PDB entry 8ZC6 | electron microscopy, 6.85 A resolution (low resolution: residue-level contacts below are approximate; hydrogen-bond / salt-bridge calls are withheld) | chains E and F of the 18 polymer chains in the assembly

# Chain E (and F)
Name: Spike glycoprotein
Source organism: Severe acute respiratory syndrome coronavirus 2
Notes: chain F of this document is another copy of the same molecule, construct and numbering; everything in this record applies to it too
UniProt: P0DTC2 (SPIKE_SARS2); aligned to UniProt positions 14-1202 over residues 17-1211 (the alignment contains insertions or deletions, so no single offset holds)
Amino-acid sequence (1238 residues; each row starts with the number of its first residue; note: 6 numbers in that range are skipped by the numbering (no residue carries them; nothing is unmodelled there)):
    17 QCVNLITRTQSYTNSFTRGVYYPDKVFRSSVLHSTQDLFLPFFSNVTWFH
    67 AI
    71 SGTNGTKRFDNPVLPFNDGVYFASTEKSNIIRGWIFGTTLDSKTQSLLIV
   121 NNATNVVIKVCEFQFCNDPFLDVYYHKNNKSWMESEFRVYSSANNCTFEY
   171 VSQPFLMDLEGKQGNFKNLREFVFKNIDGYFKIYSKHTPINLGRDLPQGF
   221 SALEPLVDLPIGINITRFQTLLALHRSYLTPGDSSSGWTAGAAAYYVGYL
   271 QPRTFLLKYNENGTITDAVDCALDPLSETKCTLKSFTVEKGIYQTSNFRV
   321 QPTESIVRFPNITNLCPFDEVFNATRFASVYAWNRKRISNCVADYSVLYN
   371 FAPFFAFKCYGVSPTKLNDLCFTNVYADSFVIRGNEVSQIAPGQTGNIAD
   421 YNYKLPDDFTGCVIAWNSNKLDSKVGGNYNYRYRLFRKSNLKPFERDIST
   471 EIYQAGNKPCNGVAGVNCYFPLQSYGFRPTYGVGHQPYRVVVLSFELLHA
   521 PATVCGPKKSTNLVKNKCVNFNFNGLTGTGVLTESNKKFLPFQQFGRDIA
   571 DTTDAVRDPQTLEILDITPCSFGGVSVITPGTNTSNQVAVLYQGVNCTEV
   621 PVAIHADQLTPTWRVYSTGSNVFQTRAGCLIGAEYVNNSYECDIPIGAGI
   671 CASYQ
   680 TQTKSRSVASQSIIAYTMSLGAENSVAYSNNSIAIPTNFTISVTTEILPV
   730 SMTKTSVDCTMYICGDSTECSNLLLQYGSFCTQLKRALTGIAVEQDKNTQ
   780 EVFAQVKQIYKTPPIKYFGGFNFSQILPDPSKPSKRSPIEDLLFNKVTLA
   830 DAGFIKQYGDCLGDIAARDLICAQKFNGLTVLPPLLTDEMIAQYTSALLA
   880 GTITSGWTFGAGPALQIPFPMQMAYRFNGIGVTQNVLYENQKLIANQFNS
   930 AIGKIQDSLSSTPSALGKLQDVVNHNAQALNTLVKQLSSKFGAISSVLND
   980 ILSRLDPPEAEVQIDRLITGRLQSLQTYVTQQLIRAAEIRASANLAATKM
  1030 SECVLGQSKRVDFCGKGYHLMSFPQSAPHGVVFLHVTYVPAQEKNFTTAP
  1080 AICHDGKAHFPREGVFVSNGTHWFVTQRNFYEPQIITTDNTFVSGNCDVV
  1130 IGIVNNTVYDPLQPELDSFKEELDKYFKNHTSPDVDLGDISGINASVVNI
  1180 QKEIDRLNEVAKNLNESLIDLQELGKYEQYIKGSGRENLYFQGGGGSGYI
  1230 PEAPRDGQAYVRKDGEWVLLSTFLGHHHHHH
Not modelled in the structure: 17-26, 71-81, 97-98, 143-154, 161-167, 177-186, 211-215, 248-262, 621-640, 680-690, 828-855, 1148-1260 (chain F: 17-26, 71-81, 96-99, 143-153, 161-167, 177-186, 211-214, 246-261, 621-640, 680-690, 828-855, 1148-1260)
Differences from the reference sequence: variant Ile22 (Thr19 in P0DTC2), Ser27 (Ala in P0DTC2), Asp142 (Gly in P0DTC2), Gly213 (Val in P0DTC2), Asp339 (Gly in P0DTC2), Phe371 (Ser in P0DTC2), Pro373 (Ser in P0DTC2), Phe375 (Ser in P0DTC2), Ala376 (Thr in P0DTC2), Asn405 (Asp in P0DTC2), Ser408 (Arg in P0DTC2), Asn417 (Lys in P0DTC2), Lys440 (Asn in P0DTC2), Arg452 (Leu in P0DTC2), Asn477 (Ser in P0DTC2), Lys478 (Thr in P0DTC2), Ala484 (Glu in P0DTC2), Val486 (Phe in P0DTC2), Arg498 (Gln in P0DTC2), Tyr501 (Asn in P0DTC2), His505 (Tyr in P0DTC2), Gly614 (Asp in P0DTC2), Tyr655 (His in P0DTC2), Lys683 (Asn679 in P0DTC2), Lys764 (Asn in P0DTC2), Tyr796 (Asp in P0DTC2), His954 (Gln in P0DTC2), Lys969 (Asn in P0DTC2); engineered mutation Pro817 (Phe in P0DTC2), Pro892 (Ala in P0DTC2), Pro899 (Ala in P0DTC2), Pro942 (Ala in P0DTC2), Pro986 (Lys in P0DTC2), Pro987 (Val in P0DTC2); expression tag (1212-1260)
Cystine bridges: Cys291-Cys301, Cys336-Cys361, Cys379-Cys432, Cys391-Cys525, Cys480-Cys488, Cys538-Cys590, Cys617-Cys649, Cys662-Cys671, Cys738-Cys760, Cys743-Cys749, Cys1032-Cys1043, Cys1082-Cys1126
Curated features (UniProtKB/Swiss-Prot):
  - glycosylation: Asn20 (N-linked (GlcNAc...) (complex) asparagine)

# Interface between chain E and chain F
Contacting residue pairs (140):
  Asp40(E) - His519(F)
  Lys41(E) - Pro521(F)
  Lys41(E) - Phe562(F)
  Val42(E) - His519(F)
  Val42(E) - Gln563(F)
  Val42(E) - Phe565(F)
  Phe43(E) - Lys557(F)
  Phe43(E) - Lys558(F)
  Phe43(E) - Phe559(F)
  Phe43(E) - Gln563(F)
  Phe43(E) - Phe565(F)
  Phe43(E) - Gly566(F)
  Phe43(E) - Arg567(F)
  Ser45(E) - Lys557(F)
  Val47(E) - Ile569(F)
  Tyr200(E) - Arg357(F)
  Tyr200(E) - Asn394(F)
  Tyr200(E) - Glu516(F)
  Pro225(E) - Phe562(F)
  Pro230(E) - Arg357(F)
  Ser366(E) - Asn477(F)
  Tyr369(E) - Ala475(F)
  Tyr369(E) - Gly476(F)
  Tyr369(E) - Asn477(F)
  Tyr369(E) - Asn487(F)
  Phe377(E) - Val486(F)
  Phe377(E) - Asn487(F)
  Phe377(E) - Tyr489(F)
  Thr385(E) - Ala475(F)
  Asp737(E) - Asn317(F)
  Met740(E) - Asn317(F)
  Met740(E) - Phe592(F)
  Asp745(E) - Thr549(F)
  Gln755(E) - Lys969(F)
  Tyr756(E) - Gln965(F)
  Tyr756(E) - Phe970(F)
  Tyr756(E) - Gly971(F)
  Gly757(E) - Gln965(F)
  Ser758(E) - Gln965(F)
  Phe759(E) - Gln965(F)
  Phe759(E) - Phe970(F)
  Gln762(E) - Gln957(F)
  Gln762(E) - Thr961(F)
  Lys764(E) - Gln314(F)
  Arg765(E) - Gln957(F)
  Gln784(E) - Asp1041(F)
  Gln784(E) - Lys1045(F)
  Lys786(E) - Leu699(F)
  Lys786(E) - Gly700(F)
  Gln787(E) - Ala701(F)
  Ile788(E) - Leu699(F)
  Ile788(E) - Ala701(F)
  Ile788(E) - Glu702(F)
  Ile788(E) - Asn703(F)
  Tyr789(E) - Asn703(F)
  Lys790(E) - Glu702(F)
  Lys790(E) - Ser704(F)
  Pro792(E) - Tyr707(F)
  Tyr796(E) - Tyr707(F)
  Tyr796(E) - Asn709(F)
  Phe797(E) - Tyr707(F)
  Asn856(E) - Ala570(F)
  Gly857(E) - Phe592(F)
  Leu861(E) - Gln613(F)
  Pro862(E) - Ala647(F)
  Pro863(E) - Ala668(F)
  Leu864(E) - Pro665(F)
  Leu864(E) - Gly667(F)
  Leu864(E) - Ala668(F)
  Leu864(E) - Gly669(F)
  Leu864(E) - Ile670(F)
  Met869(E) - Met697(F)
  Met869(E) - Leu699(F)
  Gln872(E) - Leu699(F)
  Tyr873(E) - Leu699(F)
  Thr883(E) - Val705(F)
  Thr883(E) - Tyr707(F)
  Gly889(E) - Val1040(F)
  Gly889(E) - Lys1045(F)
  Ala890(E) - Gly1046(F)
  Ala890(E) - Tyr1047(F)
  Pro892(E) - Pro1069(F)
  Pro892(E) - Glu1072(F)
  Leu894(E) - Ala713(F)
  Leu894(E) - Pro715(F)
  Leu894(E) - Glu1072(F)
  Gln895(E) - Ala706(F)
  Gln895(E) - Ser711(F)
  Gln895(E) - Ile712(F)
  Gln895(E) - Ala713(F)
  Gln895(E) - Asn1074(F)
  Ile896(E) - Tyr707(F)
  Ile896(E) - Ile712(F)
  Pro897(E) - Ser711(F)
  Phe898(E) - Tyr707(F)
  Met900(E) - Ile712(F)
  Met900(E) - Thr1077(F)
  Met900(E) - Val1094(F)
  Tyr904(E) - Val1094(F)
  Gln913(E) - Phe1089(F)
  Gln913(E) - Pro1090(F)
  Asn914(E) - Phe1121(F)
  Asn914(E) - Ser1123(F)
  Tyr917(E) - Pro1079(F)
  Tyr917(E) - Phe1089(F)
  Tyr917(E) - Val1128(F)
  Glu918(E) - Ser1123(F)
  Glu918(E) - Val1128(F)
  Val963(E) - Ala570(F)
  Lys964(E) - Ile569(F)
  Ser967(E) - Asp571(F)
  Ile973(E) - Gly381(F)
  Asn978(E) - Thr547(F)
  Asn978(E) - Gly548(F)
  Asp979(E) - Gly545(F)
  Leu981(E) - Lys386(F)
  Ser982(E) - Lys386(F)
  Ser982(E) - Leu390(F)
  Arg983(E) - Gly381(F)
  Arg983(E) - Val382(F)
  Arg983(E) - Ser383(F)
  Arg983(E) - Leu390(F)
  Leu984(E) - Gly381(F)
  Leu984(E) - Val382(F)
  Leu984(E) - Ser383(F)
  Asp985(E) - Ser383(F)
  Asp985(E) - Pro384(F)
  Glu988(E) - Cys379(F)
  Glu988(E) - Tyr380(F)
  Val991(E) - Arg995(F)
  Asp994(E) - Arg995(F)
  Gln1005(E) - Thr1006(F)
  Leu1012(E) - Ile1013(F)
  Arg1019(E) - Glu1017(F)
  Arg1019(E) - Ala1020(F)
  Ser1030(E) - Val1040(F)
  Ser1030(E) - Asp1041(F)
  Glu1031(E) - Arg1039(F)
  Glu1031(E) - Phe1042(F)
  Arg1039(E) - Arg1039(F)
Also at the interface, not in a pair above, chain E (97 interface residues in all): Tyr38, Arg44, Asn282, Phe374, Pro384, Ser735, Ala766, Thr768, Ile794, Trp886, Thr887, Asn907, Gln920, Asn960, Thr1009, Ile1013, Asn1023, Leu1034, Gly1035, Glu1111
Also at the interface, not in a pair above, chain F (114 interface residues in all): Thr385, Tyr396, Tyr473, Lys478, Leu517, Leu518, Leu560, Gln564, Thr572, Arg646, Ile666, Ser968, Gln1002, Ser1003, Thr1009, Gln1010, Ala1016, Leu1024, Val1068, Ala1070, Arg1091, Gly1093, Arg1107, Gly1124, Val1129, Ile1130

# Overview
97 residues of chain E face 114 of chain F across their interface.
Chain E and chain F are both Spike glycoprotein (Severe acute respiratory syndrome coronavirus 2); the
structure, SARS-CoV-2 Omicron BA.4 spike trimer (6P) in complex with D1F6 Fab, head-to-head aggregate, was
determined by electron microscopy (same publication as 8ZBY, 8ZBZ, 8ZC0, 8ZC1, 8ZC2, 8ZC3, 8ZC4 and 8ZC5).
